Entry 6VOG (electron microscopy, 4.35 A resolution (low resolution: residue-level contacts below are approximate; hydrogen-bond / salt-bridge calls are withheld)); this record covers chains D and g of the 9 polymer chains in the assembly.

[Chain D]
Name: ATP synthase subunit beta, chloroplastic
Source organism: Spinacia oleracea
Notes: EC 7.1.2.2
UniProt: P00825 (ATPB_SPIOL); residue numbers follow UniProt; this construct covers 1-498
Chain sequence (498 residues; row label = number of the first residue in the row):
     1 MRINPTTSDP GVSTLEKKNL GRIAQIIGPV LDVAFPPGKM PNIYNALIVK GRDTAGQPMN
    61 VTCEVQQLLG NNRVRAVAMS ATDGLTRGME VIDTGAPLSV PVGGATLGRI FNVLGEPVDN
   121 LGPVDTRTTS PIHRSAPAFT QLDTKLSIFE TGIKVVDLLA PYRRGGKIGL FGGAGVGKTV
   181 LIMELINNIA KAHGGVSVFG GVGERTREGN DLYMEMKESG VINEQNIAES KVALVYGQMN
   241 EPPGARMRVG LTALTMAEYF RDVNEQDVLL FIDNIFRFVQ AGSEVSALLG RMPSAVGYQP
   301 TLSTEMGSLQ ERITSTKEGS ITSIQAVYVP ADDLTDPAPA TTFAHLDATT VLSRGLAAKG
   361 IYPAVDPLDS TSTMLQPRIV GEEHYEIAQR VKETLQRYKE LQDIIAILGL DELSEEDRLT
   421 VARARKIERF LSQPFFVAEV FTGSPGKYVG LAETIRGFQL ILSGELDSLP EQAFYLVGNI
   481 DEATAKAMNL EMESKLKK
Unresolved in the structure: 1-18, 497-498
Swiss-Prot annotation at these positions:
  - binding site (ATP): Gly172 to Thr179

[Chain g]
Name: ATP synthase gamma chain, chloroplastic
Source organism: Spinacia oleracea
UniProt: P05435 (ATPG_SPIOL); residues 1-364 here = UniProt positions 1-364
Chain sequence (364 residues; each row starts with the number of its first residue):
     1 MACSLSFSSS VSTFHLPTTT QSTQAPPNNA TTLPTTNPIQ CANLRELRDR IGSVKNTQKI
    61 TEAMKLVAAA KVRRAQEAVV NGRPFSETLV EVLYNMNEQL QTEDVDVPLT KIRTVKKVAL
   121 MVVTGDRGLC GGFNNMLLKK AESRIAELKK LGVDYTIISI GKKGNTYFIR RPEIPVDRYF
   181 DGTNLPTAKE AQAIADDVFS LFVSEEVDKV EMLYTKFVSL VKSDPVIHTL LPLSPKGEIC
   241 DINGKCVDAA EDELFRLTTK EGKLTVERDM IKTETPAFSP ILEFEQDPAQ ILDALLPLYL
   301 NSQILRALQE SLASELAARM TAMSNATDNA NELKKTLSIN YNRARQAKIT GEILEIVAGA
   361 NACV
Unresolved in the structure: 1-42, 364
Disulfides: Cys240-Cys246
Swiss-Prot annotation at these positions:
  - active site: Cys130

[How chain D and chain g interact]
Pairs across the interface (41; chain D residue first):
  Met292(D) - Val357(g)
  Met292(D) - Asn361(g)
  Pro293(D) - Ile353(g)
  Pro293(D) - Val357(g)
  Ala295(D) - Thr350(g)
  Val296(D) - Gln346(g)
  Val296(D) - Ile349(g)
  Val296(D) - Thr350(g)
  Gly297(D) - Ile353(g)
  Ala331(D) - Arg345(g)
  Asp333(D) - Asn342(g)
  Thr335(D) - Asn342(g)
  Thr335(D) - Gln346(g)
  Asp336(D) - Arg345(g)
  Pro337(D) - Gln346(g)
  Arg397(D) - Glu261(g)
  Arg397(D) - Gly262(g)
  Glu400(D) - Gly262(g)
  Leu401(D) - Glu261(g)
  Leu401(D) - Gly262(g)
  Asp403(D) - Leu66(g)
  Ile404(D) - Lys65(g)
  Ile404(D) - Leu66(g)
  Ile404(D) - Leu264(g)
  Ile407(D) - Leu66(g)
  Ile407(D) - Ala69(g)
  Ile407(D) - Ala70(g)
  Leu408(D) - Arg73(g)
  Leu408(D) - Leu257(g)
  Leu408(D) - Thr259(g)
  Asp411(D) - Arg73(g)
  Glu412(D) - Arg73(g)
  Glu412(D) - Arg256(g)
  Glu412(D) - Leu257(g)
  Glu412(D) - Thr259(g)
  Leu413(D) - Thr259(g)
  Ser414(D) - Thr259(g)
  Ser414(D) - Lys260(g)
  Glu416(D) - Lys260(g)
  Asp417(D) - Thr259(g)
  Asp417(D) - Lys260(g)
Also at the interface, not in a pair above, chain g (22 interface residues in all): Gln76, Thr258

[Summary]
23 residues of chain D face 22 of chain g across their interface. UniProt lists 8 ATP-binding residues on
chain D; active-site residue Cys130(g) on chain g.
Here chain D is ATP synthase subunit beta, chloroplastic and chain g is ATP synthase gamma chain,
chloroplastic, both from Spinacia oleracea. Entry 6VOG (Chloroplast ATP synthase (O2, CF1)) was determined by
electron microscopy together with 6VM1, 6VM4, 6VMB, 6VMD, 6VMG, 6VOF and 8 further entries from the same
study.
